PDB entry 7UN9 | electron microscopy, 3.30 A resolution | chains B and H of the 12 polymer chains in the assembly

[Chain B]
Molecule: CD-NTase-associated protein 12
Source organism: Sphingobacterium faecium
Notes: EC 3.2.2.5
UniProtKB: A0A2T5Y4G4 (CAP12_SPHFK); aligned to UniProt positions 58-342 over residues 39-323 (the alignment contains insertions or deletions, so no single offset holds)
Sequence (321 residues; row label = number of the first residue in the row; X marks 55 residues of unknown identity (built as UNK)):
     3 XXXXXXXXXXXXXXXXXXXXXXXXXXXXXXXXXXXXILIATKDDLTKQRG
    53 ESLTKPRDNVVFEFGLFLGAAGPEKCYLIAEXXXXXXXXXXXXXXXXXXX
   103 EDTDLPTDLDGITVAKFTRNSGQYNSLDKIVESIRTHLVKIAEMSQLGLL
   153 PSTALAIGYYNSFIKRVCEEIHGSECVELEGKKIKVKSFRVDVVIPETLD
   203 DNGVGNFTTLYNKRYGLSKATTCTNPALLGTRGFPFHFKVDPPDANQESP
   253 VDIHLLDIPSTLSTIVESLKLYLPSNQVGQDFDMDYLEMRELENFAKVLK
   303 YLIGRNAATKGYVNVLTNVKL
Not modelled in the structure: 3-145, 323
Sequence notes: see _pdbx_entry_details.sequence_details (3-38, 84-102)
Small-molecule neighbours: c-di-GMP (C2E; 9,9'-[(2R,3R,3aS,5S,7aR,9R,10R,10aS,12S,14aR)-3,5,10,12-tetrahydroxy-5,12-dioxidooctahydro-2H,7H-difuro[3,2-d:3',2'-j][1,3,7,9,2,8]tetraoxadiphosphacyclododecine-2,9-diyl]bis(2-amino-1,9-dihydro-6H-purin-6-one)): Gly160, Tyr161, Ser164, Phe165, Arg234, Gly235, Phe236, Pro237, Phe238, Asp259, Pro261, Ser262, Thr263, Thr266
UniProt features mapped onto this chain:
  - active site: Glu65
What the authors report for this chain:
  - mutagenesis - D110A, V280D, E290K, R307E: abolished catalytic activity on c-di-GMP
  - mutagenesis - K142D, N208D, N278E, Q279E, D285K, A309R: decreased catalytic activity on c-di-GMP
  - mutagenesis - D110A: unchanged binding to c-di-GMP

[Chain H]
Molecule: CD-NTase-associated protein 12
Source organism: Sphingobacterium faecium
Notes: EC 3.2.2.5
UniProtKB: A0A2T5Y4G4 (CAP12_SPHFK); numbering as in UniProt; present here: 58-102, 117-323
Sequence (321 residues; numbered -1 to 323 plus 33 insertion-coded residues; 37 numbers in that range are skipped by the numbering (no residue carries them; nothing is unmodelled there); the number before each row is that of its first residue; a row labelled like 102A-102Z holds insertion residues (102A, then the next letters in order); numbers below 1 keep their minus sign (UNK-1 is residue -1); X marks 55 residues of unknown identity (built as UNK)):
    -1 XXXXXXXXXXXX
    14 XXXXXXXXXX
    28 XXXXXX
    44 XXXXXXXX
    58 ILIATKDDLTKQRGESLTKPRDNVVFEFGLFLGAAGPEKCYLIAE
102A-102Z XXXXXXXXXXXXXXXXXXXEDTDLPT
103A-103G DLDGITV
   117 AKFTRNSGQYNSLDKIVESIRTHLVKIAEMSQLGLLPSTALAIGYYNSFI
   167 KRVCEEIHGSECVELEGKKIKVKSFRVDVVIPETLDDNGVGNFTTLYNKR
   217 YGLSKATTCTNPALLGTRGFPFHFKVDPPDANQESPVDIHLLDIPSTLST
   267 IVESLKLYLPSNQVGQDFDMDYLEMRELENFAKVLKYLIGRNAATKGYVN
   317 VLTNVKL
Not modelled in the structure: -1 to 6, 64-73, 89-96, 102A-102Z, 103A-103G, 323
Sequence notes: see _pdbx_entry_details.sequence_details (-1 to 10, 14-23, 28-33, 44-51, 102A-102S)
Small-molecule neighbours: c-di-GMP (C2E; 9,9'-[(2R,3R,3aS,5S,7aR,9R,10R,10aS,12S,14aR)-3,5,10,12-tetrahydroxy-5,12-dioxidooctahydro-2H,7H-difuro[3,2-d:3',2'-j][1,3,7,9,2,8]tetraoxadiphosphacyclododecine-2,9-diyl]bis(2-amino-1,9-dihydro-6H-purin-6-one)): Gly160, Tyr161, Ser164, Phe165, Arg234, Gly235, Phe236, Pro237, Phe238, Asp259, Pro261, Ser262, Thr263, Thr266
UniProt features mapped onto this chain:
  - active site: Glu84
  - binding site (3',3'-c-di-GMP): Ser164, Phe165, Arg234, Pro237, Asp259, Ser262, Thr263
What the authors report for this chain:
  - catalytic residues: Glu84 (by similarity / conservation)
  - mutagenesis - V280D, E290K, R307E: abolished catalytic activity on c-di-GMP
  - mutagenesis - K142D, N208D, N278E, Q279E, D285K, A309R: decreased catalytic activity on c-di-GMP

[Chain B / chain H interface]
Contacting residue pairs (11; chain B residue first):
  Ser190(B) - Asn122(H)
  Ser190(B) - Ser123(H)
  Ser190(B) - Gly124(H)
  Ser190(B) - Gln125(H)
  Phe191(B) - Ser123(H)  hydrogen bond (backbone-side chain)
  Arg192(B) - Arg121(H)
  Arg192(B) - Ser123(H)
  Asp254(B) - Asn122(H)
  Gly313(B) - Ser123(H)
  Tyr314(B) - Ser123(H)
  Tyr314(B) - Gly124(H)
Other interface residues (no listed pair), chain B (7 interface residues in all): Asp243
Other interface residues (no listed pair), chain H (6 interface residues in all): Asp130

[Summary]
7 residues of chain B and 6 residues of chain H are in contact; the contacts include 1 hydrogen bond. The
hydrogen-bonded pair is Phe191(B)-Ser123(H). Bound to chain B: c-di-GMP. From the paper: the catalytic residue
Glu84(H); K142D, N208D and N278E of chain B, among others, reduce catalytic activity on c-di-GMP; 19
substitutions were tested in all.
Both chains are CD-NTase-associated protein 12 (Sphingobacterium faecium). Entry 7UN9 (SfSTING with c-di-GMP
double fiber) was determined by electron microscopy (same publication as 7UN8 and 7UNA).
